PDB entry 8TJS | electron microscopy, 3.31 A resolution | chains G and B of the 12 polymer chains in the assembly

== Chain G ==
Protein: Envelope glycoprotein gp160
From: Human immunodeficiency virus 1
UniProt: Q2N0S6 (Q2N0S6_9HIV1); the construct lacks a stretch of the UniProt sequence and is renumbered around it, so the offset changes along the chain: 31-141 = UniProt 30-140; 150-185 = UniProt 141-176; 187-318 = UniProt 177-308; 321-330 = UniProt 309-318; 2 more segments
Amino-acid sequence (480 residues; each row starts with the number of its first residue; note: 12 numbers in that range are skipped by the numbering (no residue carries them; nothing is unmodelled there)):
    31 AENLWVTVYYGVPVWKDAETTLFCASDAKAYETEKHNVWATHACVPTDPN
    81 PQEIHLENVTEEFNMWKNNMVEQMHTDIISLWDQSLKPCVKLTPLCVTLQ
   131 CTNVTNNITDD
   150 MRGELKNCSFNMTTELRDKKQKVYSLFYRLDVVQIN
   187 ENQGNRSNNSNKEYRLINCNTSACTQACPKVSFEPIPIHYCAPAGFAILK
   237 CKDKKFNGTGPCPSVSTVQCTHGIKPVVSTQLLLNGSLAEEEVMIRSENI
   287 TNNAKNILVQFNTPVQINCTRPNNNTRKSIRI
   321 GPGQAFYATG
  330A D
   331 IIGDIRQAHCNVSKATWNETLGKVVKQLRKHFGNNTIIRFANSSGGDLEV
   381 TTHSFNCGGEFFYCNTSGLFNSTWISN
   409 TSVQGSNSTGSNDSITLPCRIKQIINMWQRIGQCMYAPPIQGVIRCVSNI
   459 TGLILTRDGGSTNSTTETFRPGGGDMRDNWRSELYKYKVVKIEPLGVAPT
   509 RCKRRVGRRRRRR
Unresolved in the structure: 31, 187-195, 409-419, 515-521
Sequence notes: conflict Cys210 (Ile200 in Q2N0S6), Asn341 (Thr330 in Q2N0S6), Cys442 (Ala430 in Q2N0S6), Cys510 (Ala498 in Q2N0S6); expression tag (515-521)
Disulfide bonds: Cys54-Cys74, Cys119-Cys214, Cys126-Cys205, Cys131-Cys157, Cys210-Cys442, Cys227-Cys256, Cys237-Cys248, Cys305-Cys340, Cys387-Cys454, Cys394-Cys427
Glycans and other covalent adducts: N-acetylglucosamine (NAG) linked to Asn88, Asn156, Asn160, Asn243, Asn285, Asn304, Asn310, Asn348, Asn364, Asn372, Asn395, Asn401, Asn457

== Chain B ==
Protein: Envelope glycoprotein gp41
From: Human immunodeficiency virus 1
UniProt: Q2N0S6 (Q2N0S6_9HIV1); residues 512-664 here correspond to UniProt positions 509-661 (UniProt number = residue number - 3)
Amino-acid sequence (153 residues; row label = number of the first residue in the row):
   512 AVGIGAVFLGFLGAAGSTMGAASMTLTVQARNLLSGIVQQQSNLLRAPEA
   562 QQHLLKLTVWGIKQLQARVLAVERYLRDQQLLGIWGCSGKLICCTNVPWN
   612 SSWSNRNLSEIWDNMTWLQWDKEISNYTQIIYGLLEESQNQQEKNEQDLL
   662 ALD
Unresolved in the structure: 548-568
Sequence notes: engineered mutation Pro559 (Ile556 in Q2N0S6), Cys605 (Thr602 in Q2N0S6)
Disulfide bonds: Cys598-Cys604
Glycans and other covalent adducts: N-acetylglucosamine (NAG) linked to Asn611, Asn618, Asn637

== Interface between chain G and chain B ==
Contacting residue pairs (117; chain G residue first):
  Leu34(G) with Pro609(B); Trp610(B), hydrogen bond (backbone-backbone); Leu619(B), hydrophobic
  Trp35(G) with Thr606(B); Asn607(B); Val608(B); Pro609(B), hydrophobic
  Val36(G) with Thr606(B), hydrogen bond (backbone-side chain); Val608(B), hydrogen bond (backbone-backbone); Pro609(B); Trp610(B), hydrophobic; Trp614(B), hydrophobic
  Thr37(G) with Cys604(B); Cys605(B)
  Val38(G) with Leu593(B), hydrophobic; Trp596(B), hydrophobic; Cys598(B), hydrophobic; Leu602(B); Ile603(B); Cys604(B), hydrogen bond (backbone-backbone)
  Tyr39(G) with Leu537(B), hydrophobic; Leu602(B); Ile603(B), hydrophobic; Trp623(B); Trp628(B), hydrophobic
  Tyr40(G) with Leu537(B); Ala541(B), hydrophobic; Leu544(B); Gln590(B), hydrogen bond; Leu593(B), hydrophobic; Leu602(B), hydrogen bond (backbone-backbone)
  Gly41(G) with Leu537(B); Gln540(B)
  Val42(G) with Leu537(B); Trp628(B)
  Pro43(G) with Leu523(B), hydrophobic; Ala525(B); Ala526(B), hydrophobic; Gln540(B); Leu629(B)
  Val44(G) with Trp628(B); Leu629(B), hydrophobic; Asp632(B)
  Trp45(G) with Leu523(B), hydrophobic; Ala526(B), hydrophobic; Leu629(B); Lys633(B), hydrogen bond (backbone-side chain)
  Lys46(G) with Asp632(B)
  Thr50(G) with Leu581(B)
  Thr51(G) with Lys574(B); Gln577(B)
  Leu52(G) with Trp571(B); Lys574(B)
  Phe53(G) with Gln575(B); Ala578(B), hydrophobic
  Cys54(G) with Trp571(B), hydrophobic
  Ala70(G) with Trp571(B), hydrogen bond (backbone-side chain)
  Ala73(G) with Trp571(B); Gln575(B)
  Val75(G) with Gln575(B)
  Ile84(G) with Leu520(B); Gly521(B); Phe522(B)
  Leu86(G) with Leu523(B)
  Glu87(G) with Gly527(B)
  Asn88(G) with Gly527(B)
  Val89(G) with Ala526(B), hydrophobic; Gly527(B)
  Asp107(G) with Trp571(B); Lys574(B), salt bridge
  Leu111(G) with Val570(B), hydrophobic; Trp571(B)
  Gln114(G) with Thr569(B); Val570(B)
  Tyr226(G) with Trp571(B)
  Pro229(G) with Ala578(B)
  Ala230(G) with Leu544(B); Leu545(B), hydrophobic; Ala582(B)
  Gly231(G) with Leu544(B), hydrogen bond (backbone-backbone); Arg585(B)
  Phe232(G) with Leu581(B), hydrophobic
  Thr253(G) with Phe522(B); Leu523(B)
  Lys499(G) with Arg585(B)
  Ile500(G) with Phe522(B), hydrophobic; Leu523(B), hydrophobic; Arg585(B), hydrogen bond (backbone-side chain)
  Glu501(G) with Arg585(B)
  Pro502(G) with Leu544(B), hydrophobic; Asp589(B)
  Leu503(G) with Asp589(B); Leu593(B), hydrophobic; Trp596(B), hydrophobic; Tyr643(B)
  Val505(G) with Trp631(B), hydrogen bond (backbone-side chain); Ile635(B); Ile642(B), hydrophobic; Leu646(B), hydrophobic
  Ala506(G) with Met530(B), hydrophobic; Trp623(B), hydrophobic; Trp628(B), hydrophobic; Trp631(B)
  Pro507(G) with Trp610(B), hydrophobic; Leu619(B); Trp623(B), hydrogen bond (backbone-side chain); Trp631(B)
  Thr508(G) with Trp623(B)
  Arg509(G) with Leu619(B)
  Lys511(G) with Cys605(B); Thr606(B); Asn607(B), hydrogen bond
  Arg512(G) with Gly597(B); Cys605(B), hydrogen bond (side chain-backbone); Thr606(B); Asn607(B); Glu654(B), salt bridge
Interface residues without a listed pair, chain G (54 interface residues in all): Cys74, Gln103, Ser110, Ala233, Gly504, Cys510, Val514
Interface residues without a listed pair, chain B (58 interface residues in all): Gly524, Ala533, Ser534, Thr536, Tyr586, Lys601, Ile622

== In short ==
54 residues of chain G face 58 of chain B across their interface, with 14 hydrogen bonds and 2 salt bridges.
Polar contacts include Asp107(G)-Lys574(B), Arg512(G)-Glu654(B) and Val36(G)-Thr606(B). N-acetylglucosamine is
covalently linked to Asn88(G), Asn156(G), Asn160(G), Asn243(G), Asn285(G) and Asn304(G) and 7 more.
Chain G is Envelope glycoprotein gp160 and chain B is Envelope glycoprotein gp41, both from Human
immunodeficiency virus 1; the structure, CRYO-EM STRUCTURE OF HIV-1 BG505DS-SOSIP.664 ENV TRIMER BOUND TO
GPZ6-a.01 FAB, was determined by electron microscopy, deposited together with 8TDX, 8TE7, 8TJR, 8TKC, 8TL2,
8TL4 and 5 further entries.
